PDB entry 8CXY | X-ray diffraction, 2.19 A resolution | chains A and E of the 3 polymer chains in the assembly

Chain A:
Protein: Site-specific DNA-methyltransferase (adenine-specific)
Organism: Clostridioides difficile
Notes: EC 2.1.1.72
Reference sequence: A0A031WG99 (A0A031WG99_CLODI); residues 1-577 here = UniProt positions 1-577
Chain sequence (578 residues; row label = number of the first residue in the row; numbering starts at 0):
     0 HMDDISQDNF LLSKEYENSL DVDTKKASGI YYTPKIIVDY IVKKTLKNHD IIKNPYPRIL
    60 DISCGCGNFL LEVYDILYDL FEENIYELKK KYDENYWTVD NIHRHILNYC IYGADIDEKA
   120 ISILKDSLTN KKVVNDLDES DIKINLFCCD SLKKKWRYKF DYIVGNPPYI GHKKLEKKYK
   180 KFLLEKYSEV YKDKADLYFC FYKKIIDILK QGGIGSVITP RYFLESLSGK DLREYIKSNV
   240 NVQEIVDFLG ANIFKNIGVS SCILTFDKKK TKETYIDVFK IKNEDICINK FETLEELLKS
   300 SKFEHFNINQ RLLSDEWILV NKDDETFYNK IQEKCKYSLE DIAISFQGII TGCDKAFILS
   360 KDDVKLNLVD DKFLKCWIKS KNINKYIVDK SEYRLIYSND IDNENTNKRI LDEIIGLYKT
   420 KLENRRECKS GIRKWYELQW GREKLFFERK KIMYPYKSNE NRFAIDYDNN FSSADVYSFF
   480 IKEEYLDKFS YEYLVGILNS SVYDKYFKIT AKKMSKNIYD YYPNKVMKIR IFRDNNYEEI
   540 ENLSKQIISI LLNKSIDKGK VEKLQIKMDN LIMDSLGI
Unresolved in the structure: 0-27, 132-136
Sequence notes: expression tag (0)
Metal / ion sites: K+ site 1: Lys88, Lys89, Tyr91, Glu93 (together with 1,2-ethanediol); K+ site 2: Gly249, Ala250, Asn251, Val258, Ser259
Small-molecule neighbours: N-(2-phenylethyl)adenosine (Q8R): Gly28, Tyr30, Ile61, Ser62, Gly64, Ala113, Asp114, Ile115, Asp116, Cys148, Asp149, Ser150, Asn165, Pro166, Pro167, Ile169, Leu174, Tyr178, Leu196, Phe200
What the authors report for this chain:
  - binding site for N-(2-phenylethyl)adenosine: Tyr178

Chain E:
Molecule: DNA Strand 2
Sequence (14 nucleotides; each row starts with the number of its first residue):
     1 ATGGGACTTT TTGA

Interface between chain A and chain E:
Pairs across the interface (41; chain A residue first):
  His171(A) - DT11(E)  base contact
  His171(A) - DT12(E)  sugar contact
  Lys172(A) - DT9(E)  hydrogen bond to the base
  Lys172(A) - DT10(E)  hydrogen bond to the base
  Lys172(A) - DT11(E)  base contact
  Lys172(A) - DT12(E)  phosphate contact
  Lys179(A) - DT12(E)  hydrogen bond to the phosphate
  Lys179(A) - DG13(E)  salt bridge to the phosphate
  Leu183(A) - DA14(E)  phosphate contact
  Asp192(A) - DG13(E)  hydrogen bond to the phosphate
  Asp192(A) - DA14(E)  hydrogen bond to the phosphate
  Lys193(A) - DT12(E)  hydrogen bond to the base
  Lys193(A) - DG13(E)  hydrogen bond to the base
  Ile349(A) - DT10(E)  base contact
  Ile349(A) - DT11(E)  base contact
  Gly351(A) - DT10(E)  sugar contact
  Cys352(A) - DT10(E)  phosphate contact
  Asp353(A) - DT10(E)  hydrogen bond to the phosphate
  Lys378(A) - DT8(E)  phosphate contact
  Lys378(A) - DT9(E)  salt bridge to the phosphate
  Ser379(A) - DT8(E)  hydrogen bond to the phosphate
  Lys380(A) - DC7(E)  phosphate contact
  Lys380(A) - DT8(E)  salt bridge to the phosphate
  Arg424(A) - DT11(E)  phosphate contact
  Arg425(A) - DT12(E)  base contact
  Arg425(A) - DG13(E)  hydrogen bond to the base
  Arg425(A) - DA14(E)  base contact
  Gln438(A) - DT11(E)  base contact
  Gln438(A) - DT12(E)  base contact
  Trp439(A) - DT11(E)  base contact
  Trp439(A) - DT12(E)  hydrogen bond to the base
  Tyr455(A) - DT8(E)  hydrogen bond to the base
  Tyr455(A) - DT9(E)  base contact
  Lys456(A) - DT8(E)  base contact
  Ser472(A) - DT10(E)  base contact
  Ala473(A) - DT10(E)  base contact
  Asp474(A) - DT8(E)  sugar contact
  Asp474(A) - DT9(E)  base contact
  Lys515(A) - DG5(E)  phosphate contact
  Ile517(A) - DC7(E)  base contact
  Ile517(A) - DT8(E)  base contact
Other interface residues (no listed pair), chain A (30 interface residues in all): Lys191, Asn251, Lys254, Thr350, Lys420, Glu426
Other interface residues (no listed pair), chain E (11 interface residues in all): DG3, DG4

Overview:
30 residues of chain A face 11 of chain E across their interface; the contacts include 12 hydrogen bonds and 3
salt bridges. Polar contacts include Lys172(A)-DT9(E), Lys172(A)-DT10(E) and Lys193(A)-DT12(E). Bound to chain
A: N-(2-phenylethyl)adenosine. Lys88(A), Lys89(A), Tyr91(A) and Glu93(A) coordinate K+ site 1. The paper
reports a binding site for N-(2-phenylethyl)adenosine at Tyr178(A).
Here chain A is Site-specific DNA-methyltransferase (adenine-specific) (Clostridioides difficile) and chain E
is DNA Strand 2. Entry 8CXY (CamA Adenine Methyltransferase Complexed to Cognate Substrate DNA and Inhibitor
N6-(2-Phenethyl)adenosine (Compound 8)) was determined by X-ray diffraction (same publication as 8CXS, 8CXT,
8CXU, 8CXV, 8CXW, 8CXX and 7 further entries).
